9C8P - chain A; structure by X-ray diffraction, 2.31 A resolution.

# Chain A
Molecule: Cytochrome c peroxidase, mitochondrial
From: Saccharomyces cerevisiae (strain ATCC 204508 / S288c)
Notes: EC 1.11.1.5
Reference sequence: P00431 (CCPR_YEAST); residues 1-294 here correspond to UniProt positions 68-361 (UniProt number = residue number + 67)
Chain sequence (296 residues; row label = number of the first residue in the row; numbers below 1 keep their minus sign (Met-1 is residue -1)):
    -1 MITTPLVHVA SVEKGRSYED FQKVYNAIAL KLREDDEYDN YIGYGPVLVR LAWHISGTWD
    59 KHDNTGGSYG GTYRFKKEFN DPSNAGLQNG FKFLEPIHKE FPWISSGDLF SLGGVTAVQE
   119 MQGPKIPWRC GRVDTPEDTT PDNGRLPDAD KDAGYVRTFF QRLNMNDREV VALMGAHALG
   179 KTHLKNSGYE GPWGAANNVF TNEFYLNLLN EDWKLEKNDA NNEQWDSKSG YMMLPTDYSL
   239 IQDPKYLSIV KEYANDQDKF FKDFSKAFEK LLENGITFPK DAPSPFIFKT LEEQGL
Disordered / not traced: -1
Differences from the reference sequence: initiating methionine (-1); expression tag (0); variant Ile53 (Thr120 in P00431), Gly152 (Asp219 in P00431)
Bound ions: heme Fe near His175 (its only coordinating residue here)
Small-molecule neighbours: heme (HEM): Pro44, Val45, Val47, Arg48, Trp51, Ala83, Pro145, Asp146, Ala147, Val154, Phe158, Leu171, Met172, Ala174, His175, Leu177, Gly178, Lys179, Thr180, His181, Asn184, Ser185, Tyr187, Trp191, Leu232, Thr234, Phe262, Phe266
Swiss-Prot annotation at these positions:
  - active site: His52 (Proton acceptor), Trp191 (Tryptophan radical intermediate)
  - binding site (heme b): His175
  - site: Arg48 (Transition state stabilizer)
  - modified residue: Tyr153 (Phosphotyrosine)

# Overview
Ligands of chain A: heme. UniProt lists active-site residues His52 and Trp191 and heme b-binding residue
His175.
Chain A is Cytochrome c peroxidase, mitochondrial (Saccharomyces cerevisiae (strain ATCC 204508 / S288c)); the
structure, High-resolution structure of cytochrome c peroxidase from yeast at ambient temperature and 3.0
kbar, was determined by X-ray diffraction together with 9C8L, 9C8M and 9C8O from the same study.
